PDB entry 1IY1 | X-ray diffraction, 2.80 A resolution | chain A

== Chain A ==
Molecule: ATP-dependent metalloprotease FtsH
Organism: Thermus thermophilus
Notes: fragment: f1
Reference sequence: Q9LCZ4 (Q9LCZ4_THETH); residue numbers follow UniProt; this construct covers 146-393
Chain sequence (254 residues; each row starts with the number of its first residue):
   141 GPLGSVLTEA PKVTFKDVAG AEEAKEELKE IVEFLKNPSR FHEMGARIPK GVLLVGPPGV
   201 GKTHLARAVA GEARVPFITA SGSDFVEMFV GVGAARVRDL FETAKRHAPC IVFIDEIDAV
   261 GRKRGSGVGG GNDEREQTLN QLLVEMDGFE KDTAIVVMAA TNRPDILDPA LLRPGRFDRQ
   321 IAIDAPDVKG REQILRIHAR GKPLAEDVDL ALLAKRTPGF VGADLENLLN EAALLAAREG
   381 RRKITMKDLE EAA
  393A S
Disordered / not traced: 141-151, 263-271
Sequence notes: linker (141-145); cloning artifact (393A)
Small-molecule neighbours: ADP (adenosine-5'-diphosphate): Asp157, Val158, Ala159, Pro197, Pro198, Gly199, Val200, Gly201, Lys202, Thr203, His204, Pro326, Gly330, Gln333, Ile334, Ile337
From the paper describing this entry:
  - conformationally variable residues (loop rearrangement): Thr301 to Leu307
  - mutagenesis - E256Q: abolished catalytic activity
  - catalytic residues: Glu256 (proposed by the authors, not directly observed)
  - catalytic residues: Arg313 (by similarity / conservation)

== Summary ==
Bound to chain A: ADP. From the paper: catalytic residues Glu256 and Arg313; E256Q abolishes catalytic
activity.
Chain A is ATP-dependent metalloprotease FtsH (Thermus thermophilus); the structure, Crystal structure of the
FtsH ATPase domain with ADP from Thermus thermophilus, was determined by X-ray diffraction, deposited together
with 1IXZ, 1IY0 and 1IY2.
